4QB2 - chain A; structure by X-ray diffraction, 1.50 A resolution.

[Chain A]
Protein: Xyn30D
Source organism: Paenibacillus barcinonensis
Notes: EC 3.2.1.8
Reference sequence: H6WCZ0 (H6WCZ0_PAEBA); residues 1-141 here correspond to UniProt positions 422-562 (UniProt number = residue number + 421)
Amino-acid sequence (164 residues; numbered -22 to 141; the number before each row is that of its first residue; numbers below 1 keep their minus sign (Met-22 is residue -22)):
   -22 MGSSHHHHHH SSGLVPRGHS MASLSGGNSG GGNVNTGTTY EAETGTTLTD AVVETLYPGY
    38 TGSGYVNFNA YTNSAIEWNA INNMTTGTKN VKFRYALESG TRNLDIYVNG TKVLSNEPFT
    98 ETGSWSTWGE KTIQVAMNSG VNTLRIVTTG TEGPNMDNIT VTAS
Disordered / not traced: -22 to 12
Construct notes: initiating methionine (-22); expression tag (-21 to 0)
Bound ions: Ca2+ site 1: Glu18, Glu20, Thr38, Gly41, Asp134; Ca2+ site 2: Asn44, Phe45, Glu129 (together with alpha-D-glucopyranuronic acid)
Residues lining bound ligands:
  - beta-D-glucopyranuronic acid (BDP): Gly14, Thr15, Asn59, Asn60, Met61, Thr62, Lys66, Val138, Thr139, Ala140
  - alpha-D-glucopyranuronic acid (GCU): Glu31, Leu33, Tyr34, Asn44, Arg79, Trp102, Glu129, Gly130, Asn132
Reported in the primary citation:
  - binding site for alpha-D-glucopyranuronic acid: Glu31, Tyr34, Asn44, Arg79, Trp102, Asn132
  - conformationally variable residues (side-chain flip): Glu31
  - binding site for beta-D-glucopyranuronic acid: Thr15, Thr62, Lys66, Val138
  - Ca2+ coordination: Asn44, Phe45, Glu129
  - specificity-determining residues: Glu129 (proposed by the authors, not directly observed)

[Summary]
Ligands of chain A: alpha-D-glucopyranuronic acid and beta-D-glucopyranuronic acid. The Ca2+ site 1 is built
by Glu18, Glu20, Thr38, Gly41 and Asp134. The paper reports a binding site for alpha-D-glucopyranuronic acid
at Glu31, Tyr34 and Asn44 among others; a binding site for beta-D-glucopyranuronic acid at Thr15, Thr62 and
Lys66 among others.
Chain A is Xyn30D (Paenibacillus barcinonensis); the structure, Structure of CBM35 in complex with glucuronic
acid, was determined by X-ray diffraction (same publication as 4QAW, 4QB1 and 4QB6).
